3ZQO - chains A and I of the 9 polymer chains in the assembly; structure by X-ray diffraction, 1.68 A resolution.

# Chain A (and I)
Name: Terminase small subunit
Organism: Bacillus phage SF6
Notes: fragment: oligomerization core domain, residues 53-120; chain I of this document is another copy of the same molecule, construct and numbering; everything in this record applies to it too
Reference sequence: Q1EJR8 (TERS_BPSF6); numbering as in UniProt (aligned over 53-120)
Sequence (72 residues; row label = number of the first residue in the row):
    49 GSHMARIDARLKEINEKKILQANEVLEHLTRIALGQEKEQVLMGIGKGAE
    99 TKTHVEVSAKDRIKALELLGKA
Disordered / not traced: 49-62 (chain I: 49-63)
Sequence notes: expression tag (49-52)
Modified positions: Mse52 (selenomethionine); Mse91 (selenomethionine; parent Met)
What the authors report for this chain:
  - self-association interface (contacts with another copy of this molecule); pairs are residue here / residue on that copy: Glu115-Lys112 (salt bridge)

# Interface between chain A and chain I
Residue-residue contacts (49; chain A residue first):
  Lys65(A) - Glu75(I)
  Lys65(A) - Arg79(I)
  Lys66(A) - Glu75(I)
  Lys66(A) - Thr78(I)
  Lys66(A) - Leu82(I)
  Ile67(A) - Asn71(I)
  Ile67(A) - Leu74(I)  hydrophobic
  Ile67(A) - Glu75(I)
  Ile67(A) - Thr78(I)
  Leu68(A) - Thr78(I)  hydrogen bond (backbone-side chain)
  Leu68(A) - Ala81(I)  hydrophobic
  Leu68(A) - Leu82(I)  hydrophobic
  Leu68(A) - Leu114(I)  hydrophobic
  Leu68(A) - Leu117(I)  hydrophobic
  Val73(A) - Leu114(I)
  Val73(A) - Leu117(I)  hydrophobic
  His76(A) - Leu114(I)
  Leu77(A) - Leu114(I)  hydrophobic
  Ile80(A) - Ile111(I)  hydrophobic
  Lys86(A) - Arg110(I)  hydrogen bond (backbone-side chain)
  Glu87(A) - Ser106(I)
  Glu87(A) - Ala107(I)  hydrogen bond (side chain-backbone)
  Gln88(A) - Val103(I)
  Gln88(A) - Glu104(I)  hydrogen bond (side chain-backbone)
  Leu90(A) - Val89(I)  hydrophobic
  Leu90(A) - Leu90(I)
  Leu90(A) - Mse91(I)
  Lys95(A) - Gly94(I)
  Lys95(A) - Lys95(I)  hydrogen bond (backbone-backbone)
  Gly96(A) - Gly92(I)
  Gly96(A) - Ile93(I)
  Gly96(A) - Gly94(I)
  Gly96(A) - Lys95(I)
  Ala97(A) - Gly92(I)
  Ala97(A) - Ile93(I)
  Ala97(A) - Gly94(I)
  Glu98(A) - Mse91(I)
  Glu98(A) - Gly92(I)  hydrogen bond (backbone-backbone)
  Lys100(A) - Thr101(I)  hydrogen bond
  Lys100(A) - His102(I)  hydrogen bond (side chain-backbone)
  His102(A) - Glu104(I)  salt bridge
  Val105(A) - Ala107(I)  hydrophobic
  Lys108(A) - Lys108(I)
  Asp109(A) - Ala107(I)
  Asp109(A) - Lys108(I)
  Asp109(A) - Ile111(I)
  Lys112(A) - Ile111(I)
  Lys112(A) - Glu115(I)  salt bridge
  Leu116(A) - Ile111(I)  hydrophobic
Interface residues without a listed pair, chain I (27 interface residues in all): Gly118

# Summary
Chain A and chain I form an interface of 23 and 27 residues respectively, with 8 hydrogen bonds and 2 salt
bridges. Among the polar pairs are His102(A)-Glu104(I), Lys112(A)-Glu115(I) and Leu68(A)-Thr78(I). The paper
reports a self-association interface involving Glu115(A).
Chain A and chain I are both Terminase small subunit (Bacillus phage SF6); the structure, Crystal structure of
the small terminase oligomerization core domain from a SPP1-like bacteriophage (crystal form 3), was
determined by X-ray diffraction together with 3ZQM, 3ZQN, 3ZQP and 3ZQQ from the same study.
